PDB entry 9CNU | electron microscopy, 2.99 A resolution | chains A and B

Chain A:
Molecule: Capsid protein p24
Organism: Human immunodeficiency virus 2
UniProtKB: P18042 (POL_HV2G1); residues 1-231 here correspond to UniProt positions 136-366 (UniProt number = residue number + 135)
Chain sequence (240 residues; each row starts with the number of its first residue):
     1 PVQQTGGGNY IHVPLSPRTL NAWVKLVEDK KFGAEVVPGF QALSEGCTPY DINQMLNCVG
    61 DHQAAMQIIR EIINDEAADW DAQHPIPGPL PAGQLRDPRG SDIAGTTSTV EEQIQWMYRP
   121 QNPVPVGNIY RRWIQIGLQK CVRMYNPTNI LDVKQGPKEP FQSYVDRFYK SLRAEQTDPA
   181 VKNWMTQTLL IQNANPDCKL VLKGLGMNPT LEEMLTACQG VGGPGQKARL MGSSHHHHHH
Disordered / not traced: 222-240
Sequence notes: expression tag (232-240)
Swiss-Prot annotation at these positions:
  - region: Asn57 to Gln94 (Interaction with human PPIA/CYPA and NUP153)
  - site: Gly88, Pro89 (Cis/trans isomerization of proline peptide bond), Met231 (Cleavage)
Disulfides: Cys198-Cys218

Chain B:
Molecule: Nuclear pore complex protein Nup153
Notes: engineered mutation(s): Delta(1-1410) and Delta(1426-1463)
UniProtKB: P49790 (NU153_HUMAN); the construct lacks a stretch of the UniProt sequence, so the offset changes along the chain: 1-15 = UniProt 1411-1425; 16-27 = UniProt 1464-1475
Chain sequence (27 residues; numbered 1 to 27; the number before each row is that of its first residue):
     1 PSGVFTFGAN SSTPAGRKIK TAVRRRK
Disordered / not traced: 1, 10-27

How chain A and chain B interact:
Pairs across the interface (14; chain A residue first):
  Asn53(A) with Phe7(B); Gly8(B)
  Leu56(A) with Phe7(B), hydrophobic
  Asn57(A) with Phe5(B); Thr6(B), hydrogen bond (side chain-backbone); Phe7(B), hydrogen bond (side chain-backbone)
  Met66(A) with Phe7(B)
  Arg70(A) with Thr6(B); Phe7(B); Gly8(B)
  Ile73(A) with Phe7(B), hydrophobic
  Gly105(A) with Gly8(B)
  Thr106(A) with Gly8(B), hydrogen bond (side chain-backbone); Ala9(B)
Other interface residues (no listed pair), chain A (10 interface residues in all): Ile69, Tyr130
Other interface residues (no listed pair), chain B (6 interface residues in all): Val4
From the paper, about this interface:
  - interface residues, chain B: Phe5(B)

Overview:
Chain A and chain B form an interface of 10 and 6 residues respectively, with 3 hydrogen bonds. Among the
polar pairs are Asn57(A)-Thr6(B), Asn57(A)-Phe7(B) and Thr106(A)-Gly8(B). From the paper: the interface
residue Phe5(B).
Here chain A is Capsid protein p24 (Human immunodeficiency virus 2) and chain B is Nuclear pore complex
protein Nup153. Entry 9CNU (HIV-2 CA hexamer bound with Nup153 peptide; assembled with liposome templating)
was determined by electron microscopy together with 9CLJ, 9CNS, 9CNT and 9CNV from the same study.
